3GLG - chains E and K of the 7 polymer chains in the assembly; structure by X-ray diffraction, 3.25 A resolution.

[Chain E]
Name: DNA polymerase III subunit delta'
Source organism: Escherichia coli
Notes: EC 2.7.7.7
UniProt: P28631 (HOLB_ECOLI); residue numbers follow UniProt; this construct covers 1-334
Sequence (334 residues; row label = number of the first residue in the row):
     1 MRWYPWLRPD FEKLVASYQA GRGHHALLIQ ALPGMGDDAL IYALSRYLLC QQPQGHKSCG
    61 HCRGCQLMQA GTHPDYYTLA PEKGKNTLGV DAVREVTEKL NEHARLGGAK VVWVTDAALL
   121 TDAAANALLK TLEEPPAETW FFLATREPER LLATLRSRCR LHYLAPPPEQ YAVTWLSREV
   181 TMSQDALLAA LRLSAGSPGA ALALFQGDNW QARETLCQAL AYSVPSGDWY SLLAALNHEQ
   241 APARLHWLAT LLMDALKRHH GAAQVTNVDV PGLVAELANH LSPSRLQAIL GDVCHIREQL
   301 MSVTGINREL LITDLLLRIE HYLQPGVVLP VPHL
Metal / ion sites: Zn2+: Cys50, Cys59, Cys62, Cys65
Ligand contacts: ADP / beryllium trifluoride: Glu133, Thr154, Arg158

[Chain K]
Molecule: 20-nt DNA strand
Sequence (20 nucleotides; numbered 1 to 20; the number before each row is that of its first residue):
     1 TTTTTTTTTT TATAGGCCAG
Disordered / not traced: 1-6

[Chain E / chain K interface]
Residue-residue contacts (10):
  Lys85(E) - DA12(K)  phosphate contact
  Thr87(E) - DA12(K)  phosphate contact
  Gly89(E) - DT13(K)  phosphate contact
  Val90(E) - DT13(K)  hydrogen bond to the phosphate
  Arg94(E) - DA14(K)  salt bridge to the phosphate
  Thr121(E) - DA12(K)  phosphate contact
  Thr121(E) - DT13(K)  hydrogen bond to the phosphate
  Ala123(E) - DT13(K)  sugar contact
  Thr304(E) - DT10(K)  base contact
  Gly305(E) - DT10(K)  phosphate contact
Other interface residues (no listed pair), chain E (11 interface residues in all): Asp91, Ala124
Other interface residues (no listed pair), chain K (5 interface residues in all): DT11

[Summary]
Chain E and chain K form an interface of 11 and 5 residues respectively; the contacts include 2 hydrogen bonds
and 1 salt bridge. Polar contacts include Val90(E)-DT13(K), Thr121(E)-DT13(K) and Arg94(E)-DA14(K). Bound to
chain E: ADP / beryllium trifluoride.
Chain E is DNA polymerase III subunit delta' (Escherichia coli) and chain K is a 20-nt DNA strand; the
structure, Crystal Structure of a Mutant (gammaT157A) E. coli Clamp Loader Bound to Primer-Template DNA, was
determined by X-ray diffraction, deposited together with 3GLF, 3GLH and 3GLI.
